PDB entry 4K36 | X-ray diffraction, 1.62 A resolution | chain A

== Chain A ==
Name: Anaerobic sulfatase-maturating enzyme
From: Clostridium perfringens
Notes: EC 1.8.98.-
UniProtKB: Q0TTH1 (ANSME_CLOP1); residue numbers follow UniProt; this construct covers 1-370
Sequence (392 residues; each row starts with the number of its first residue):
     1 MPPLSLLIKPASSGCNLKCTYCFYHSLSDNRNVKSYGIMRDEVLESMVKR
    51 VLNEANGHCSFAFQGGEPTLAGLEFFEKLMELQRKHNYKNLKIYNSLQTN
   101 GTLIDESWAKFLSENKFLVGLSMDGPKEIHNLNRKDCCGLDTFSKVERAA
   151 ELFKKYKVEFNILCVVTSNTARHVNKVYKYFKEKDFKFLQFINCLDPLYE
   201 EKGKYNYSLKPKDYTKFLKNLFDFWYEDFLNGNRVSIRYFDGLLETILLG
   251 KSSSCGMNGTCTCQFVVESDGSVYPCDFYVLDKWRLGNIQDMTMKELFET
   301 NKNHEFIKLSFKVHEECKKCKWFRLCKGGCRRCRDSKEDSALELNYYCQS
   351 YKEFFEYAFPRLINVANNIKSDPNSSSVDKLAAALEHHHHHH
Unresolved in the structure: 1, 31-32, 370-377
Sequence notes: expression tag (371-392)
Curated features (UniProtKB/Swiss-Prot):
  - active site: Asp-277 (Proton acceptor)
  - binding site ([4Fe-4S] cluster): Cys-15, Cys-19, Cys-22, Cys-255, Cys-261, Cys-276, Cys-317, Cys-320, Cys-326, Cys-330, Cys-348
  - binding site (S-adenosyl-L-methionine): Tyr-21, Gly-66, Ser-122, Arg-134, Leu-195
  - mutagenesis: Cys-15 (C15A: Decrease in 4Fe-4S content; when associated with A-19 and A-22), Cys-19 (C19A: Decrease in 4Fe-4S content; when associated with A-15 and A-22), Cys-22 (C22A: Decrease in 4Fe-4S content; when associated with A-15 and A-19), Tyr-24 (Y24F: Retains 11.7% of FGly production activity), Cys-276 (C276A: Exhibits reduced solubility and drastically reduced activity), Asp-277 (D277N: Retains 0.8% of FGly production activity)
Bound ions: 4Fe-4S cluster Fe site 1: Cys-15, Cys-19, Cys-22 (together with S-adenosylmethionine); 4Fe-4S cluster Fe site 2: Cys-255, Cys-261, Cys-276, Cys-330; 4Fe-4S cluster Fe site 3: Cys-317, Cys-320, Cys-326, Cys-348
Ligand contacts:
  - S-adenosylmethionine (SAM): Tyr-21, Cys-22, Phe-23, Tyr-24, Gly-65, Gly-66, Glu-67, Pro-68, Gln-98, Thr-99, Asn-100, Ser-122, Arg-134, Leu-163, Val-165, Ile-192, Asn-193, Cys-194, Leu-195
  - 4Fe-4S cluster (SF4), molecule 1: Cys-15, Leu-17, Lys-18, Cys-19, Cys-22, His-25, Gly-65, Gly-66, Asn-100, Arg-134
  - 4Fe-4S cluster (SF4), molecule 2: Cys-255, Gly-256, Thr-260, Cys-261, Thr-262, Gln-264, Cys-276, Phe-278, Tyr-279, Phe-306, Cys-330, Arg-331, Arg-332
  - 4Fe-4S cluster (SF4), molecule 3: Glu-316, Cys-317, Cys-320, Trp-322, Phe-323, Cys-326, Lys-327, Gly-328, Leu-344, Asn-345, Cys-348, Tyr-351, Lys-352
Reported in the primary citation:
  - 4Fe-4S cluster coordination: Cys-15, Cys-19, Cys-22, Cys-255, Cys-261, Cys-276, Cys-317, Cys-320, Cys-326, Cys-330, Cys-348
  - binding site for S-adenosylmethionine: Tyr-21
  - catalytic residues: Asp-277
  - mutagenesis - Y24F, D277N: decreased catalytic activity

== Overview ==
Ligands of chain A: 3 copies of 4Fe-4S cluster and S-adenosylmethionine. The 4Fe-4S cluster Fe site 1 is built
by Cys-15, Cys-19 and Cys-22. Curated annotation (UniProt) lists active-site residue Asp-277, 11 [4Fe-4S]
cluster-binding residues, 5 S-adenosyl-L-methionine-binding residues and 6 mutagenesis sites. From the paper:
the catalytic residue Asp-277; Y24F and D277N reduce catalytic activity.
Chain A is Anaerobic sulfatase-maturating enzyme (Clostridium perfringens); the structure, His6 tagged
anSMEcpe with bound AdoMet, was determined by X-ray diffraction together with 4K37, 4K38 and 4K39 from the
same study.
